Entry 2Q2Q (X-ray diffraction, 2.02 A resolution); this record covers chains A and B of the 4 polymer chains in the assembly.

# Chain A (and B)
Molecule: Beta-D-hydroxybutyrate dehydrogenase
From: Pseudomonas putida
Notes: EC 1.1.1.30; chain B of this document is another copy of the same molecule, construct and numbering; everything in this record applies to it too
UniProtKB: Q9AE70 (Q9AE70_PSEPU); numbering as in UniProt (aligned over 2-256)
Chain sequence (255 residues; numbered 2 to 256; the number before each row is that of its first residue):
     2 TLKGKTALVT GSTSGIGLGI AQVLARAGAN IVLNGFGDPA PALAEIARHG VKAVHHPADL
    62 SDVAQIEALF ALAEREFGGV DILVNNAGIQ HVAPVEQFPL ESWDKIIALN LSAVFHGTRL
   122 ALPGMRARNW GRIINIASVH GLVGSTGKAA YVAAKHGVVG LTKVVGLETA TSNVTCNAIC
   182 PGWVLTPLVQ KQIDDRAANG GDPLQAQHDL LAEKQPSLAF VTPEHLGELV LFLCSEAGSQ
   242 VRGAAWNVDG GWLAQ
Unresolved in the structure: 198-202 (chain B: 199-201)

# Chain A / chain B interface
Pairs across the interface - 10 pairs, chain A then chain B:
  Val144(A) with Ala255(B); Gln256(B)
  Gly145(A) with Ala255(B), hydrogen bond (backbone-backbone); Gln256(B)
  Lys215(A) with Gln256(B)
  Ala255(A) with Val144(B); Gly145(B), hydrogen bond (backbone-backbone)
  Gln256(A) with Val144(B); Gly145(B); Lys215(B)
Other interface residues (no listed pair), chain A (7 interface residues in all): Trp253, Leu254
Other interface residues (no listed pair), chain B (7 interface residues in all): Trp253, Leu254

# In short
The chain A/chain B interface involves 7 residues from each chain; the contacts include 2 hydrogen bonds. The
hydrogen-bonded pair Gly145(A)-Ala255(B) is a backbone contact.
Chain A and chain B are both Beta-D-hydroxybutyrate dehydrogenase (Pseudomonas putida); the structure,
Structure of D-3-Hydroxybutyrate Dehydrogenase from Pseudomonas putida, was determined by X-ray diffraction,
deposited together with 2Q2V and 2Q2W.
